9GB2 - chains Y and Z of the 42 polymer chains in the assembly; structure by electron microscopy, 3.43 A resolution.

[Chain Y (and Z)]
Name: gp56 - Tail tube protein
Organism: Clostridioides difficile
Notes: chain Z of this document is another copy of the same molecule, construct and numbering; everything in this record applies to it too
Reference sequence: A0A9X8RMX9 (A0A9X8RMX9_CLODI); residue numbers follow UniProt; this construct covers 1-137
Sequence (137 residues; each row starts with the number of its first residue):
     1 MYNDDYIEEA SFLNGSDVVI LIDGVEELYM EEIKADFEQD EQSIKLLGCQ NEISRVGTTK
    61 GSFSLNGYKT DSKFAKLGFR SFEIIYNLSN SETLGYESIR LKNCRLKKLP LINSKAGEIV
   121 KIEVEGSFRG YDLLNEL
Unresolved in the structure: 1-7

[Chain Y / chain Z interface]
Pairs across the interface (68):
  E8(Y) - Y29(Z)
  E9(Y) - Y29(Z)  hydrogen bond (backbone-side chain)
  S11(Y) - Y29(Z)  hydrogen bond
  F12(Y) - Y29(Z)  hydrophobic
  F12(Y) - Y68(Z)  hydrophobic
  L13(Y) - K69(Z)
  L13(Y) - I119(Z)
  L13(Y) - V120(Z)  hydrogen bond (backbone-backbone)
  N14(Y) - E118(Z)
  N14(Y) - I119(Z)
  N14(Y) - V120(Z)
  G15(Y) - A116(Z)
  G15(Y) - E118(Z)  hydrogen bond (backbone-backbone)
  S16(Y) - A116(Z)
  V18(Y) - S114(Z)
  E31(Y) - K115(Z)
  E31(Y) - A116(Z)  hydrogen bond (backbone-backbone)
  E32(Y) - S114(Z)
  E32(Y) - K115(Z)
  I33(Y) - I112(Z)  hydrophobic
  I33(Y) - N113(Z)
  I33(Y) - S114(Z)  hydrogen bond (backbone-backbone)
  K34(Y) - I112(Z)
  K34(Y) - N113(Z)
  A35(Y) - P110(Z)
  A35(Y) - L111(Z)  hydrogen bond (backbone-backbone)
  A35(Y) - I112(Z)  hydrogen bond (backbone-backbone)
  D36(Y) - L109(Z)
  F37(Y) - F79(Z)
  F37(Y) - K108(Z)
  F37(Y) - L109(Z)  hydrogen bond (backbone-backbone)
  E38(Y) - K107(Z)
  E38(Y) - K108(Z)
  Q39(Y) - F79(Z)
  Q39(Y) - K107(Z)  hydrogen bond (backbone-backbone)
  E41(Y) - R105(Z)  salt bridge
  E41(Y) - S127(Z)  hydrogen bond
  S43(Y) - K60(Z)
  K45(Y) - D40(Z)  salt bridge
  K45(Y) - T58(Z)
  Q50(Y) - T58(Z)
  Q50(Y) - T59(Z)  hydrogen bond (backbone-backbone)
  N51(Y) - T59(Z)
  N51(Y) - R129(Z)  hydrogen bond (side chain-backbone)
  N51(Y) - G130(Z)
  E52(Y) - T58(Z)
  E52(Y) - T59(Z)  hydrogen bond (backbone-backbone)
  E52(Y) - K60(Z)
  E52(Y) - R129(Z)
  I53(Y) - R129(Z)
  S54(Y) - R105(Z)
  S54(Y) - S127(Z)
  V56(Y) - R105(Z)
  T59(Y) - F79(Z)
  Y86(Y) - I112(Z)  hydrophobic
  Y86(Y) - S114(Z)  hydrogen bond
  L88(Y) - V120(Z)  hydrophobic
  E97(Y) - K69(Z)  salt bridge
  E97(Y) - S72(Z)  hydrogen bond
  I99(Y) - L111(Z)  hydrophobic
  L101(Y) - L111(Z)  hydrophobic
  F128(Y) - L111(Z)  hydrophobic
  Y131(Y) - A75(Z)
  Y131(Y) - L109(Z)
  Y131(Y) - L111(Z)  hydrophobic
  L133(Y) - S72(Z)
  L133(Y) - K76(Z)
  E136(Y) - S72(Z)
Other interface residues (no listed pair), chain Y (40 interface residues in all): L46, C49, L137
Other interface residues (no listed pair), chain Z (34 interface residues in all): L28, G57, T70, D71, L106, G117

[Summary]
Chain Y and chain Z form an interface of 40 and 34 residues respectively; the contacts include 16 hydrogen
bonds and 3 salt bridges. Polar contacts include E41(Y)-R105(Z), K45(Y)-D40(Z) and E97(Y)-K69(Z).
Both chains are gp56 - Tail tube protein (Clostridioides difficile). Entry 9GB2 (Extended phiCD508 baseplate)
was determined by electron microscopy together with 9G8S, 9GB0, 9GB1, 9GB5 and 9GB7 from the same study.
